Entry 2JM6 (solution NMR); this record covers chains A and B.

# Chain A
Name: Noxa
Organism: Mus musculus
UniProtKB: Q9JM54 (Q9JM54_MOUSE); residues 68-93 here = UniProt positions 68-93
Chain sequence (27 residues; numbered 68 to 94; the number before each row is that of its first residue):
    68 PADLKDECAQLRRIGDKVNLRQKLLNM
Sequence notes: expression tag (94)
UniProt features mapped onto this chain:
  - region: K90 to N93 (Required for mitochondrial location)
  - motif: L78 to N86 (BH3 2)
  - mutagenesis: L78 (L78A: Loss of pro-apoptotic activity and of targeting to mitochondria; when associated with A-27)
Reported in the primary citation:
  - conformationally variable residues (order/disorder transition): K72 to N93

# Chain B
Name: Myeloid cell leukemia-1 protein Mcl-1 homolog
Organism: Mus musculus
UniProtKB: P97287 (MCL1_MOUSE); numbering as in UniProt (aligned over 152-308)
Chain sequence (162 residues; each row starts with the number of its first residue):
   147 GPLGSEDDLYRQSLEIISRYLREQATGSKDSKPLGEAGAAGRRALETLRR
   197 VGDGVQRNHETAFQGMLRKLDIKNEGDVKSFSRVMVHVFKDGVTNWGRIV
   247 TLISFGAFVAKHLKSVNQESFIEPLAETITDVLVRTKRDWLVKQRGWDGF
   297 VEFFHVQDLEGG
Sequence notes: expression tag (147-151)
UniProt features mapped onto this chain:
  - motif: A190 to N204 (BH3), V234 to A253 (BH1), D285 to F300 (BH2)
  - cross-link (Glycyl lysine isopeptide (Lys-Gly)): K175 (interchain with G-Cter in ubiquitin), K178 (interchain with G-Cter in ubiquitin)

# Interface between chain A and chain B
Residue-residue contacts (47; chain A residue first):
  D70(A) - K215(B)
  L71(A) - R229(B)
  E74(A) - G211(B)
  E74(A) - M212(B)
  E74(A) - K215(B)
  C75(A) - V230(B)
  C75(A) - H233(B)
  Q77(A) - A208(B)
  L78(A) - M212(B)
  L78(A) - V234(B)
  L78(A) - T247(B)
  L78(A) - L248(B)
  L78(A) - F251(B)
  R79(A) - H233(B)
  R79(A) - V234(B)
  R79(A) - D237(B)
  R79(A) - R244(B)
  R80(A) - D237(B)
  R80(A) - R244(B)
  I81(A) - V201(B)
  I81(A) - H205(B)
  I81(A) - T247(B)
  G82(A) - G243(B)
  G82(A) - R244(B)
  G82(A) - T247(B)
  D83(A) - V239(B)
  D83(A) - R244(B)
  K84(A) - N204(B)
  K84(A) - H205(B)
  V85(A) - V201(B)
  V85(A) - G243(B)
  V85(A) - T247(B)
  N86(A) - N241(B)
  N86(A) - W242(B)
  N86(A) - G243(B)
  R88(A) - E306(B)
  R88(A) - G308(B)
  Q89(A) - F299(B)
  Q89(A) - F300(B)
  K90(A) - F299(B)
  L92(A) - V302(B)
  L92(A) - Q303(B)
  L92(A) - D304(B)
  L92(A) - L305(B)
  L92(A) - E306(B)
  N93(A) - F299(B)
  N93(A) - V302(B)
Also at the interface, not in a pair above, chain B (31 interface residues in all): V197, F209, L216
The authors on this interface:
  - specific contacts: E74(A)-K215(B)

# Summary
Chain A and chain B form an interface of 19 and 31 residues respectively. The paper describes a contact
between E74(A) and K215(B). From UniProt: one mutagenesis site on chain A. The paper reports conformational
variability at K72(A).
Here chain A is Noxa and chain B is Myeloid cell leukemia-1 protein Mcl-1 homolog, both from Mus musculus.
Entry 2JM6 (Solution structure of MCL-1 complexed with NOXAB) was determined by solution NMR.
